6BJV - chains B and C of the 4 polymer chains in the assembly; structure by X-ray diffraction, 2.20 A resolution.

# Chain B
Protein: RNA silencing suppressor p19
Source organism: Carnation Italian ringspot virus
Reference sequence: Q66104 (P19_CIRV); numbering as in UniProt (aligned over 1-172)
Chain sequence (172 residues; numbered 1 to 172; the number before each row is that of its first residue):
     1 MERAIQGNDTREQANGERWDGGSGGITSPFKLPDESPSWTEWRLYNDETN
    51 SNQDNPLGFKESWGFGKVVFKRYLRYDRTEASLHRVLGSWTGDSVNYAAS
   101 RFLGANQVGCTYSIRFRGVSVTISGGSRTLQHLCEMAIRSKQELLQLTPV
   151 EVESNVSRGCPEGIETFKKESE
Not modelled in the structure: 1-2, 149-172
What the authors report for this chain:
  - binding site for the 21-nt RNA strand (chain C): Trp-39, Trp-42
  - mutagenesis - T111H (50-fold), T111S (50-fold): increased binding to miR-122 (citing earlier work)
  - mutagenesis - T111A (>5-fold): decreased binding to miR-122 duplex (citing earlier work)
  - mutagenesis - T111H, T111S: unchanged binding to the 21-nt RNA strand (chain C) (citing earlier work)

# Chain C
Molecule: 21-nt RNA strand
Sequence (21 nucleotides; numbered 1 to 21; the number before each row is that of its first residue):
     1 UCGAAGUAUUCCGCGUACGUU

# How chain B and chain C interact
Contacting residue pairs - 19 pairs, chain B then chain C:
  Arg-18(B) / U1(C)  phosphate contact
  Arg-18(B) / C2(C)  salt bridge to the phosphate
  Trp-19(B) / C2(C)  phosphate contact
  Ser-36(B) / U1(C)  hydrogen bond to the sugar
  Pro-37(B) / U1(C)  hydrogen bond to the sugar
  Trp-39(B) / U1(C)  base contact
  Trp-42(B) / U1(C)  stacking on the base
  Asn-52(B) / U1(C)  phosphate contact
  Lys-60(B) / C2(C)  salt bridge to the phosphate
  Tyr-73(B) / U1(C)  sugar contact
  Gln-107(B) / G13(C)  hydrogen bond to the sugar
  Gln-107(B) / C14(C)  phosphate contact
  Val-108(B) / G13(C)  sugar contact
  Gly-109(B) / C12(C)  sugar contact
  Gly-109(B) / G13(C)  sugar contact
  Ser-124(B) / C11(C)  sugar contact
  Ser-124(B) / C12(C)  sugar contact
  Gly-125(B) / C12(C)  hydrogen bond to the sugar
  Gly-126(B) / G13(C)  sugar contact
Interface residues without a listed pair, chain B (18 interface residues in all): Asn-15, Ser-38, Arg-115
Interface residues without a listed pair, chain C (7 interface residues in all): G3

# Overview
18 residues of chain B and 7 residues of chain C are in contact, with 4 hydrogen bonds, 2 salt bridges and 1
aromatic stacking contact. Polar pairs include Ser-36(B)/U1(C), Pro-37(B)/U1(C) and Gln-107(B)/G13(C). From
the paper: a binding site for the 21-nt RNA strand (chain C) at Trp-39(B) and Trp-42(B); T111H and T111S of
chain B increase binding to miR-122.
Chain B is RNA silencing suppressor p19 (Carnation Italian ringspot virus) and chain C is a 21-nt RNA strand;
the structure, CIRV p19 protein in complex with siRNA, was determined by X-ray diffraction together with 6BJG
and 6BJH from the same study.
